6X5A - chains A and J of the 11 polymer chains in the assembly; structure by electron microscopy, 4.36 A resolution (low resolution: residue-level contacts below are approximate; hydrogen-bond / salt-bridge calls are withheld).

[Chain A]
Name: Histone H3.2
Organism: Homo sapiens
UniProt: Q71DI3 (H32_HUMAN); residues 1-135 here correspond to UniProt positions 2-136 (UniProt number = residue number + 1)
Sequence (135 residues; numbered 1 to 135; the number before each row is that of its first residue):
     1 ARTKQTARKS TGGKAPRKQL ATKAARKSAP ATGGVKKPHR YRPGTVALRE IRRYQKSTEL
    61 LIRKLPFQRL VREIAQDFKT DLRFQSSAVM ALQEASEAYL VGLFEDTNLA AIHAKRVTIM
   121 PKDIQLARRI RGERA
Disordered / not traced: 1-36, 135
Sequence notes: conflict Ala110 (Cys111 in Q71DI3)
Curated features (UniProtKB/Swiss-Prot):
  - modified residue: Arg2 (Asymmetric dimethylarginine), Thr3 (Phosphothreonine), Lys4 (Allysine), Gln5 (5-glutamyl dopamine), Thr6 (Phosphothreonine), Arg8 (Citrulline), Lys9 (N6,N6,N6-trimethyllysine), Ser10 (ADP-ribosylserine), Thr11 (Phosphothreonine), Lys14 (N6-(2-hydroxyisobutyryl)lysine), Arg17 (Asymmetric dimethylarginine), Lys18 (N6-(2-hydroxyisobutyryl)lysine), Lys23 (N6-(2-hydroxyisobutyryl)lysine), Arg26 (Citrulline), Lys27 (N6,N6,N6-trimethyllysine), Ser28 (ADP-ribosylserine), Lys36 (N6,N6,N6-trimethyllysine), Lys37 (N6-methyllysine), Tyr41 (Phosphotyrosine), Lys56 (N6,N6,N6-trimethyllysine) and 8 more in UniProt
  - lipidation: Lys18 (N6-decanoyllysine)

[Chain J]
Molecule: natural (147-nt DNA)
Organism: Homo sapiens
Sequence (147 nucleotides; each row starts with the number of its first residue; numbering starts at 0):
     0 ACAGGATGTA TATATCTGAC ACGTGCCTGG AGACTAGGGA GTAATCCCCT TGGCGGTTAA
    60 AACGCGGGGG ACAGCGCGTA CGTGCGTTTA AGCGGTGCTA GAGCTGTCTA CGACCAATTG
   120 AGCGGCCTCG GCACCGGGAT TCTCCAG
Disordered / not traced: 0, 146

[Chain A / chain J interface]
Residue-residue contacts - 32 pairs, chain A then chain J:
  His39(A) with DA5(J); DT6(J); DG83(J)
  Arg40(A) with DG81(J); DT82(J); DG83(J)
  Tyr41(A) with DT6(J); DG7(J); DT82(J); DG83(J)
  Arg42(A) with DT82(J)
  Pro43(A) with DG81(J); DT82(J)
  Gly44(A) with DG81(J); DT82(J)
  Thr45(A) with DT82(J)
  Val46(A) with DT82(J); DG83(J)
  Ala47(A) with DT82(J)
  Arg49(A) with DG7(J); DT8(J)
  Lys56(A) with DA9(J)
  Arg63(A) with DA90(J); DG91(J)
  Lys64(A) with DG91(J); DC92(J)
  Leu65(A) with DA90(J); DG91(J)
  Pro66(A) with DA90(J)
  Arg69(A) with DA90(J)
  Asp81(A) with DG100(J)
  Arg83(A) with DG100(J)
Also at the interface, not in a pair above, chain A (19 interface residues in all): Thr118
Also at the interface, not in a pair above, chain J (15 interface residues in all): DG4, DC80, DA89

[In short]
The interface between chain A and chain J involves 19 residues on one side and 15 on the other.
Chain A is Histone H3.2 and chain J is natural (147-nt DNA), both from Homo sapiens; the structure, The mouse
cGAS catalytic domain binding to human nucleosome that purified from HEK293T cells, was determined by electron
microscopy (same publication as 6X59 and 6XJD).
